Entry 5CQY (X-ray diffraction, 2.48 A resolution); this record covers chains A and B of the 3 polymer chains in the assembly.

== Chain A (and B) ==
Name: Endoribonuclease MazF
From: Escherichia coli K-12
Notes: EC 3.1.27.-; chain B of this document is another copy of the same molecule, construct and numbering; everything in this record applies to it too
UniProtKB: P0AE70 (MAZF_ECOLI); numbering as in UniProt (aligned over 1-111)
Chain sequence (119 residues; row label = number of the first residue in the row):
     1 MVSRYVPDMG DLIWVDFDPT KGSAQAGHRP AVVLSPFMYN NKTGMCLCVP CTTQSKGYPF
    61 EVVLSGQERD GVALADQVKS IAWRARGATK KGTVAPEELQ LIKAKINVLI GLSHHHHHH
Unresolved in the structure: 1, 20-26, 69-70, 113-119 (chain B: 1, 18-27, 114-119)
Sequence notes: engineered mutation Ala-24 (Glu in P0AE70); expression tag (112-119)
UniProt features mapped onto this chain:
  - region: Phe-17 to Ser-23, Gln-25 to His-28 (Loop 1, participates in catalytic activity), Thr-53 to Glu-61 (Loop 2, involved in substrate recognition)
  - modified residue: Arg-4 (ADP-ribosylarginine)
What the authors report for this chain:
  - catalytic residues: Arg-29 (proposed by the authors, not directly observed)

== Chain A / chain B interface ==
Residue-residue contacts (37; chain A residue first):
  Met-9(A) / Ile-110(B)
  Leu-34(A) / Leu-109(B)
  Leu-34(A) / Ile-110(B)
  Ser-35(A) / Leu-109(B)
  Pro-36(A) / Leu-109(B)
  Tyr-39(A) / Phe-60(B)  hydrophobic
  Tyr-39(A) / Asp-76(B)  hydrogen bond
  Tyr-39(A) / Leu-109(B)  hydrophobic
  Met-45(A) / Gln-77(B)
  Leu-47(A) / Asp-76(B)
  Leu-47(A) / Leu-109(B)  hydrophobic
  Phe-60(A) / Tyr-39(B)  hydrophobic
  Asp-76(A) / Tyr-39(B)  hydrogen bond
  Asp-76(A) / Met-45(B)
  Asp-76(A) / Leu-47(B)
  Asp-76(A) / Ser-80(B)
  Val-78(A) / Leu-47(B)  hydrophobic
  Val-78(A) / Val-78(B)
  Val-78(A) / Lys-79(B)
  Val-78(A) / Ser-80(B)  hydrogen bond (backbone-backbone)
  Lys-79(A) / Val-78(B)
  Ser-80(A) / Asp-76(B)  hydrogen bond (side chain-backbone)
  Ser-80(A) / Gln-77(B)
  Ser-80(A) / Val-78(B)  hydrogen bond (backbone-backbone)
  Lys-103(A) / Ile-110(B)
  Ala-104(A) / Ser-113(B)
  Asn-107(A) / Ser-113(B)
  Leu-109(A) / Met-9(B)
  Leu-109(A) / Leu-34(B)
  Leu-109(A) / Ser-35(B)
  Leu-109(A) / Pro-36(B)
  Leu-109(A) / Tyr-39(B)  hydrophobic
  Ile-110(A) / Met-9(B)
  Ile-110(A) / Leu-34(B)
  Ile-110(A) / Lys-103(B)
  Gly-111(A) / Asn-107(B)
  Leu-112(A) / Asn-107(B)
Interface residues without a listed pair, chain A (21 interface residues in all): Gln-77, Ile-106
Interface residues without a listed pair, chain B (21 interface residues in all): Gln-100, Gly-111, Leu-112

== Overview ==
The chain A/chain B interface involves 21 residues from each chain; the contacts include 5 hydrogen bonds.
Polar pairs include Tyr-39(A)/Asp-76(B), Ser-80(A)/Asp-76(B) and Val-78(A)/Ser-80(B). The paper reports the
catalytic residue Arg-29(A).
Chain A and chain B are both Endoribonuclease MazF (Escherichia coli K-12); the structure, E. coli MazF mutant
E24A in complex with MazE residues 68-82 form II, was determined by X-ray diffraction (same publication as
5CQX and 5CR2).
